PDB entry 7TMQ | electron microscopy, 3.30 A resolution | chains B and M of the 15 polymer chains in the assembly

# Chain B
Name: Vacuolar proton pump subunit B
Organism: Saccharomyces cerevisiae
Reference sequence: A0A6A5Q585 (A0A6A5Q585_YEASX); residues 1-517 here = UniProt positions 1-517
Amino-acid sequence (517 residues; row label = number of the first residue in the row):
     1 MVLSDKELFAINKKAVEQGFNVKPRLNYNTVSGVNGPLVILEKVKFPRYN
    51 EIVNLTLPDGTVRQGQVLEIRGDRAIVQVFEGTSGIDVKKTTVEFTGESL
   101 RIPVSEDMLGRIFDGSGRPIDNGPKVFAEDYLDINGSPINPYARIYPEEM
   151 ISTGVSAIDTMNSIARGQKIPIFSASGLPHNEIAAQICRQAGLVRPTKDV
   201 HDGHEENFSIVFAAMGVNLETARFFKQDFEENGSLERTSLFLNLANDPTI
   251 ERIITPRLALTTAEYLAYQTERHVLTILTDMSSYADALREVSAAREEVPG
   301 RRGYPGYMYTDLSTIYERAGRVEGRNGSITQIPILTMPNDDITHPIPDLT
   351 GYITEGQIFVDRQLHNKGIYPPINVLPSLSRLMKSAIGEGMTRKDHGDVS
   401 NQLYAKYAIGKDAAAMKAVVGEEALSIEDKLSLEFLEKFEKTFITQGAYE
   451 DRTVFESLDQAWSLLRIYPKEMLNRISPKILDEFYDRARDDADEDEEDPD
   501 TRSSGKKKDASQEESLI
Unresolved in the structure: 1-11, 197-206, 486-517
Residues lining bound ligands: ADP (adenosine-5'-diphosphate): L379, S380, R381, K384

# Chain M
Name: V-type proton ATPase subunit D
Organism: Saccharomyces cerevisiae
Reference sequence: A0A6A5Q1W2 (A0A6A5Q1W2_YEASX); residue numbers follow UniProt; this construct covers 1-256
Amino-acid sequence (256 residues; numbered 1 to 256; the number before each row is that of its first residue):
     1 MSGNREQVFPTRMTLGLMKTKLKGANQGYSLLKRKSEALTKRFRDITKRI
    51 DDAKQKMGRVMQTAAFSLAEVSYATGENIGYQVQESVSTARFKVRARQEN
   101 VSGVYLSQFESYIDPEINDFRLTGLGRGGQQVQRAKEIYSRAVETLVELA
   151 SLQTAFIILDEVIKVTNRRVNAIEHVIIPRTENTIAYINSELDELDREEF
   201 YRLKKVQEKKQNETAKLDAEMKLKRDRAEQDASEVAADEEPQGETLVADQ
   251 EDDVIF
Unresolved in the structure: 1-3, 218-256

# Interface between chain B and chain M
Pairs across the interface (12):
  E296(B) with Y201(M)
  E297(B) with Y201(M)
  V298(B) with Y201(M), hydrogen bond (backbone-side chain)
  P299(B) with R197(M); Y201(M)
  R302(B) with R197(M)
  G303(B) with R197(M)
  A418(B) with N171(M); H175(M)
  V419(B) with N171(M), hydrogen bond (backbone-side chain); A172(M), hydrophobic
  V420(B) with R168(M)
Interface residues without a listed pair, chain M (8 interface residues in all): V176, K205

# Summary
9 residues of chain B face 8 of chain M across their interface, with 2 hydrogen bonds. Polar pairs include
V298(B)-Y201(M) and V419(B)-N171(M). Ligands of chain B: ADP.
Chain B is Vacuolar proton pump subunit B and chain M is V-type proton ATPase subunit D, both from
Saccharomyces cerevisiae; the structure, V1 complex lacking subunit C from Saccharomyces cerevisiae, State 3,
was determined by electron microscopy together with 7TMM, 7TMO, 7TMP, 7TMR, 7TMS and 7TMT from the same study.
